PDB entry 6PL5 | X-ray diffraction, 3.50 A resolution | chains A and B of the 3 polymer chains in the assembly

Chain A:
Protein: Peptidoglycan glycosyltransferase RodA
Organism: Thermus thermophilus HB8
Notes: EC 2.4.1.129
UniProtKB: Q5SIX3 (Q5SIX3_THET8); residues 2-359 here = UniProt positions 2-359
Sequence (377 residues; row label = number of the first residue in the row; numbers below 1 keep their minus sign (Asp-17 is residue -17)):
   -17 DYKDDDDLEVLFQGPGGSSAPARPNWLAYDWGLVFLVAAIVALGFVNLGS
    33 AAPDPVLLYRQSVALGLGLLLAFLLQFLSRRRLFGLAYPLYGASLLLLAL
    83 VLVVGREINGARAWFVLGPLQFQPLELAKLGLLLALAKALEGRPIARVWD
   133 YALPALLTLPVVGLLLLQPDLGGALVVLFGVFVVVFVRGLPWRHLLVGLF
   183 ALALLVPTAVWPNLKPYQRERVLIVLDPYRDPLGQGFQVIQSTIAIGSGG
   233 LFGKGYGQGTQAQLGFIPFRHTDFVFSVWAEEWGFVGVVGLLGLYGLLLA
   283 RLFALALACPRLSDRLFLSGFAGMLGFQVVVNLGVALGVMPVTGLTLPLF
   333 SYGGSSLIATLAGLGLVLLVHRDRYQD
Unresolved in the structure: -17 to 7, 233-248
Construct notes: expression tag (-17 to 1)

Chain B:
Protein: Penicillin-binding protein 2/cell division protein FtsI
Organism: Thermus thermophilus HB8
UniProtKB: Q5SJ23 (Q5SJ23_THET8); numbering as in UniProt (aligned over 2-575)
Sequence (598 residues; numbered 0 to 597; the number before each row is that of its first residue; numbering starts at 0):
     0 MGTGRIHALALFFALALFLLGLRAWQLQVLEYERYALRSQGNYLKTEDIP
    50 APRGKILDRKGRVLAQDRLVVDLVYTGGEVAFKERLLPLLGLEDLPQVTE
   100 PTVLKAGVPEALRPTLEELTAGQKNLYLRERIERYYPNPISGPVMGYVLR
   150 ANAAQVKQGYSPEEEVGQAGLEAALEPYLRGKRGVRAVEVNVRGERLRET
   200 VLEEPTPGQDVVLTLDLALQRAAEKALEEALADINAGRRLNGLPEEKQVK
   250 GAIVALDPTTGEVLAMASAPSFDPNLFAKRPVPEEAKALLEDKNLPLLNR
   300 AVQPYTPGSTFKLATSYALLEEGYVTPATTYRCSPYIVFGGQVRRNWASR
   350 DMGPMTVREAIAWSCNTWYYQAVAQDPLGFVDRLARRARLLGLGEATGLE
   400 VAEKTGLLPTRAWKREALGEPWYPGETLSVAIGQGAVLATPAQIARMLAT
   450 IATGGNKPALHLVKAIGGVPVQPRWEKVPGRYWKVLQEGLRKTVSEGTAR
   500 FVLGEFPVPTGGKTGTAETPGKRRGLEHAWYMGYGPTDGSPYPPLVVVAF
   550 FENGGEGSRVALPAVRKVMAAYWGIKGSLEVLFQGPEDQVDPRLIDGK
Unresolved in the structure: 0, 417-419, 581-597
Construct notes: initiating methionine (0); expression tag (1, 576-597)
Disulfide bonds: Cys332-Cys364
What the authors report for this chain:
  - catalytic residues: Ser308 (citing earlier work)
  - mutagenesis - L43R, A186R: decreased catalytic activity with Peptidoglycan glycosyltransferase RodA (chain A)
  - mutagenesis - L43R, A186R: unchanged binding to Peptidoglycan glycosyltransferase RodA (chain A)

Chain A / chain B interface:
Pairs across the interface (52):
  Phe161(A) - Phe12(B)  hydrophobic
  Val165(A) - Leu8(B)  hydrophobic
  Phe168(A) - Arg4(B)
  Tyr199(A) - Lys156(B)
  Glu202(A) - Gln157(B)
  Glu202(A) - Gly158(B)
  Tyr211(A) - Leu201(B)  hydrogen bond (side chain-backbone)
  Tyr211(A) - Glu202(B)
  Arg212(A) - Gly158(B)  hydrogen bond (side chain-backbone)
  Asp213(A) - Asp47(B)
  Asp213(A) - Val184(B)
  Val221(A) - Thr45(B)
  Gln223(A) - Arg22(B)
  Gln223(A) - Leu26(B)
  Ser224(A) - Tyr34(B)
  Ile226(A) - Gln27(B)
  Ala227(A) - Leu26(B)
  Ala227(A) - Gln27(B)  hydrogen bond (backbone-side chain)
  Ala227(A) - Tyr34(B)  hydrophobic
  Ile228(A) - Tyr31(B)
  Ile228(A) - Tyr34(B)
  Ile228(A) - Leu36(B)  hydrophobic
  Gly229(A) - Gln27(B)  hydrogen bond (backbone-side chain)
  Ser230(A) - Gln27(B)  hydrogen bond (side chain-backbone)
  Ser230(A) - Tyr31(B)
  Phe267(A) - Gly20(B)
  Phe267(A) - Trp24(B)  hydrophobic
  Phe267(A) - Gln27(B)
  Leu274(A) - Leu16(B)
  Leu274(A) - Gly20(B)
  Tyr277(A) - Leu16(B)
  Gly278(A) - Leu16(B)
  Leu281(A) - Phe12(B)  hydrophobic
  Phe285(A) - Leu8(B)
  Phe285(A) - Ala9(B)  hydrophobic
  Phe285(A) - Phe12(B)  hydrophobic
  Leu289(A) - Ile5(B)  hydrophobic
  Leu289(A) - His6(B)
  Arg297(A) - Gly1(B)  hydrogen bond (side chain-backbone)
  Arg297(A) - Thr2(B)
  Ser301(A) - Ile5(B)
  Gly308(A) - Phe12(B)
  Phe309(A) - Phe12(B)
  Val312(A) - Ala15(B)  hydrophobic
  Val312(A) - Leu16(B)  hydrophobic
  Val312(A) - Leu19(B)  hydrophobic
  Leu315(A) - Leu19(B)  hydrophobic
  Gly316(A) - Leu19(B)
  Leu319(A) - Leu19(B)
  Leu319(A) - Arg22(B)  hydrogen bond (backbone-side chain)
  Leu319(A) - Ala23(B)  hydrophobic
  Val321(A) - Arg22(B)
Interface residues without a listed pair, chain A (40 interface residues in all): Val169, Leu172, Pro198, Gln220, Gly266, Val270, Gly305, Gly320
Interface residues without a listed pair, chain B (31 interface residues in all): Val28, Leu43, Ser160

In short:
40 residues of chain A and 31 residues of chain B are in contact; the contacts include 7 hydrogen bonds. Among
the polar pairs are Tyr211(A)-Leu201(B), Arg212(A)-Gly158(B) and Ala227(A)-Gln27(B). From the paper: the
catalytic residue Ser308(B); L43R and A186R of chain B reduce catalytic activity with Peptidoglycan
glycosyltransferase RodA (chain A).
Chain A is Peptidoglycan glycosyltransferase RodA and chain B is Penicillin-binding protein 2/cell division
protein FtsI, both from Thermus thermophilus HB8; the structure, Structural coordination of polymerization and
crosslinking by a peptidoglycan synthase complex, was determined by X-ray diffraction (same publication as
6PL6).
